8G7U - chains A and C of the 6 polymer chains in the assembly; structure by electron microscopy, 4.00 A resolution.

[Chain A (and C)]
Protein: Antiviral innate immune response receptor RIG-I
From: Homo sapiens
Notes: EC 3.6.4.13; chain C of this document is another copy of the same molecule, construct and numbering; everything in this record applies to it too
UniProt: O95786 (DDX58_HUMAN); residue numbers follow UniProt; this construct covers 1-925
Sequence (925 residues; row label = number of the first residue in the row):
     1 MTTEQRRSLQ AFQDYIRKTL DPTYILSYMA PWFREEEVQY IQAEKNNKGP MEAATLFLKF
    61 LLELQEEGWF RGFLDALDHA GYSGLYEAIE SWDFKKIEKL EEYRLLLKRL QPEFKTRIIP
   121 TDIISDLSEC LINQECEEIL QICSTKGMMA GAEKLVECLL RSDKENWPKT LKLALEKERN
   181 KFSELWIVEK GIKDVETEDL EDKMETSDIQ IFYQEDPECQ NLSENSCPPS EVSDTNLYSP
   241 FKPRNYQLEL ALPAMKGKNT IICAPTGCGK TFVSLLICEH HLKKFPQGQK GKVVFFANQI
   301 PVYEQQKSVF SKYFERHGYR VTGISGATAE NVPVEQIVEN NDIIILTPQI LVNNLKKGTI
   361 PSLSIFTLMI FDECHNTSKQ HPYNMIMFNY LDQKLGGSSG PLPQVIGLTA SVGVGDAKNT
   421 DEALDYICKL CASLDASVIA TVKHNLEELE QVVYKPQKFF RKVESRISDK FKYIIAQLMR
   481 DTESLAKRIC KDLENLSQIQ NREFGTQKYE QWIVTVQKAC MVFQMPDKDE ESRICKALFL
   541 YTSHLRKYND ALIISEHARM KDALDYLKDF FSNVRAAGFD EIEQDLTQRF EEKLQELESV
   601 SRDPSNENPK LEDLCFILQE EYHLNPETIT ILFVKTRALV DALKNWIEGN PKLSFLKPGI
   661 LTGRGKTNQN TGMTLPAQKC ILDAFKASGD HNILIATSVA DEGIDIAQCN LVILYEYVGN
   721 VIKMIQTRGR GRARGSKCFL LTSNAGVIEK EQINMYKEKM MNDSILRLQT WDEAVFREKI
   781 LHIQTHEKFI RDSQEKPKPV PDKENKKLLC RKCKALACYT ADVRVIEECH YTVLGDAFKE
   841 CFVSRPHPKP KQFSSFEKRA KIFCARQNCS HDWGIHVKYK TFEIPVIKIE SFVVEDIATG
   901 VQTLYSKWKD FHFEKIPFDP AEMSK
Not modelled in the structure: 1-240, 663-689, 700-705, 719-721, 924-925 (chain C: 1-239, 662-689, 700-708, 719-733, 923-925)
Bound ions: Zn2+: C813, C864
UniProt features mapped onto this chain:
  - motif: D372 to H375 (DECH box)
  - binding site (ATP): A264 to T271
  - binding site (Zn(2+)): C810, C813, C864, C869
  - modified residue: S8 (Microbial infection: Phosphoserine), T170 (Phosphothreonine), N495 (Microbial infection: Deamidated asparagine), N549 (Microbial infection: Deamidated asparagine), T770 (Phosphothreonine), S854 (Phosphoserine), S855 (Phosphoserine), K858 (N6-acetyllysine), K909 (N6-acetyllysine)
  - cross-link (Glycyl lysine isopeptide (Lys-Gly)): K48 (interchain with G-Cter in ubiquitin), K96 (interchain with G-Cter in ubiquitin), K154 (interchain with G-Cter in ubiquitin), K164 (interchain with G-Cter in ubiquitin), K172 (interchain with G-Cter in ubiquitin), K181 (interchain with G-Cter in ubiquitin), K193 (interchain with G-Cter in ubiquitin), K203 (interchain with G-Cter in ubiquitin), K812 (interchain with G-Cter in ubiquitin)
  - natural variant: C268 (C268F: In SGMRT2), E373 (E373A: In SGMRT2)
  - mutagenesis: S8 (S8E: Complete loss of MARCHF5-mediated degradation), T55 (T55I: No IRF3 signaling activity. No effect on dsRNA binding), K99 (K99R: Little or no effect on ubiquitination of the 2 CARD domain. Abolishes ubiquitination by RNF125), K154 (K154R: Reduction of ubiquitination. Reduction of INFB induction), K164 (K164R: Reduction of ubiquitination. Reduction of INFB induction), K169 (K169R: Little or no effect on ubiquitination of the 2 CARD domains), K172 (K172R: Complete loss of ubiquitination. No interaction with MAVS/IPS1. No induction of IFN-beta), K181 (K181R: Little or no effect on ubiquitination of the 2 CARD domains), K190 (K190R: Little or no effect on ubiquitination of the 2 CARD domains), K193 (K193R: Little or no effect on ubiquitination of the 2 CARD domains), K270 (K270A: No IRF3 signaling activity. Loss of dsRNA-induced ATPase activity. No effect on ds-RNA binding. Changed RIG-I signaling pathway), D372 to H375 (Loss of dsRNA-induced ATPase activity. No effect on ds-RNA binding. Changed RIG-I signaling pathway), 12 further mutagenesis entries in UniProt
What the authors report for this chain:
  - mutagenesis - F616A, I617A, L624A: decreased signaling in response to p3SLR14

[Interface between chain A and chain C]
Residue-residue contacts (11):
  K418(A) - G746(C)
  N419(A) - A745(C)
  T420(A) - A745(C)
  Y756(A) - E749(C)
  R767(A) - K462(C)
  H782(A) - Y473(C)
  H786(A) - R502(C)
  H786(A) - E503(C)
  I790(A) - N501(C)
  S793(A) - E494(C)  hydrogen bond
  Q794(A) - Q500(C)
Also at the interface, not in a pair above, chain A (16 interface residues in all): D421, E749, W771, E778, T785, F789
Also at the interface, not in a pair above, chain C (18 interface residues in all): I467, R480, E483, F504, S743, N744, K750, Y756

[Overview]
16 residues of chain A and 18 residues of chain C are in contact; the contacts include 1 hydrogen bond. The
hydrogen-bonded pair is S793(A)-E494(C). From UniProt: 8 ATP-binding residues, 4 Zn2+-binding residues and 40
mutagenesis sites on chain A. From the paper: F616A, I617A and L624A of chain A reduce signaling in response
to p3SLR14.
Chain A and chain C are both Antiviral innate immune response receptor RIG-I (Homo sapiens); the structure,
Cryo-EM structure of Riplet:RIG-I:dsRNA complex (end-semi-closed end), was determined by electron microscopy
together with 8G7T and 8G7V from the same study.
